Entry 1ISA (X-ray diffraction, 1.80 A resolution); this record covers chains A and B.

Chain A (and B):
Name: Iron(ii) superoxide dismutase
From: Escherichia coli
Notes: EC 1.15.1.1; chain B of this document is another copy of the same molecule, construct and numbering; everything in this record applies to it too
UniProtKB: P09157 (SODF_ECOLI); residue numbers follow UniProt; this construct covers 1-192
Amino-acid sequence (192 residues; row label = number of the first residue in the row):
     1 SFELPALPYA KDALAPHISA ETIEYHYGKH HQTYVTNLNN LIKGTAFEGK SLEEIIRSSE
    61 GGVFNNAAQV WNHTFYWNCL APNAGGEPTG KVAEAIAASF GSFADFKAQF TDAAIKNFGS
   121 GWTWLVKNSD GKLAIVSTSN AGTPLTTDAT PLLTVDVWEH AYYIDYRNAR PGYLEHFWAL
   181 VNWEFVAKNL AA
Bound ions: Fe2+: His-26, His-73, Asp-156, His-160
From the paper describing this entry:
  - Fe2+ coordination: His-26, His-73, Asp-156, His-160

Chain A / chain B interface:
Contacting residue pairs (41):
  Glu-21(A) with Arg-167(B), salt bridge
  Tyr-25(A) with Tyr-163(B); Arg-167(B); Asn-168(B)
  Lys-29(A) with Asn-168(B)
  His-30(A) with Glu-159(B); Tyr-163(B), hydrogen bond; Asn-168(B)
  Asn-65(A) with Phe-118(B)
  Phe-118(A) with Asn-65(B); Asn-140(B); Trp-158(B), hydrophobic
  Gly-119(A) with Ser-120(B); Asn-140(B); Trp-158(B)
  Ser-120(A) with Gly-119(B); Ser-120(B), hydrogen bond
  Asn-140(A) with Phe-118(B); Gly-119(B)
  Ala-141(A) with Phe-118(B)
  Trp-158(A) with Phe-118(B), hydrophobic; Gly-119(B); Glu-159(B)
  Glu-159(A) with His-30(B); Trp-158(B); Glu-159(B), hydrogen bond (backbone-side chain); His-160(B), salt bridge
  His-160(A) with Glu-159(B), salt bridge; Tyr-163(B)
  Tyr-163(A) with Tyr-25(B); His-30(B), hydrogen bond; His-160(B); Ile-164(B), hydrophobic
  Ile-164(A) with Tyr-163(B), hydrophobic; Arg-167(B)
  Arg-167(A) with Glu-21(B), salt bridge; Tyr-25(B); Ile-164(B)
  Asn-168(A) with Tyr-25(B); Lys-29(B); His-30(B)
Also at the interface, not in a pair above, chain A (19 interface residues in all): Tyr-34, Gln-69
Also at the interface, not in a pair above, chain B (19 interface residues in all): Tyr-34, Gln-69, Ala-141

In short:
The chain A/chain B interface involves 19 residues from each chain, with 4 hydrogen bonds and 4 salt bridges.
Polar contacts include Glu-21(A)/Arg-167(B), Glu-159(A)/His-160(B) and His-30(A)/Tyr-163(B). The Fe2+ site is
built by His-26(A), His-73(A), Asp-156(A) and His-160(A). From the paper: Fe2+ coordination by His-26(A),
His-73(A) and Asp-156(A) among others.
Chain A and chain B are both Iron(ii) superoxide dismutase (Escherichia coli); the structure,
Structure-function in E. coli iron superoxide dismutase: comparisons with the manganese enzyme from T.
thermophilus, was determined by X-ray diffraction (same publication as 1MNG, 1ISB and 1ISC).
